7N5X - chain A; structure by X-ray diffraction, 1.60 A resolution.

== Chain A ==
Molecule: Tyrosine-protein kinase BTK
Organism: Homo sapiens
Notes: EC 2.7.10.2
UniProt: Q06187 (BTK_HUMAN), isoform Q06187-2; residues 382-659 here correspond to UniProt positions 416-693 (UniProt number = residue number + 34)
Chain sequence (283 residues; row label = number of the first residue in the row):
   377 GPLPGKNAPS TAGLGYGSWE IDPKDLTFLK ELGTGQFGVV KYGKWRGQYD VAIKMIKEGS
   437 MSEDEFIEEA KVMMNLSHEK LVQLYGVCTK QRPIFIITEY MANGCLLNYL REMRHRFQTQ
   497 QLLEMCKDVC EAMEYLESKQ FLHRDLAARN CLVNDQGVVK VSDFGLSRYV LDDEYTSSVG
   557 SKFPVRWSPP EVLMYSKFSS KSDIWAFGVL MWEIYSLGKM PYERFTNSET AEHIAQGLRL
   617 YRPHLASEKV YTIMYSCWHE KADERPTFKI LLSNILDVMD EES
Unresolved in the structure: 377-388, 555, 659
Sequence notes: expression tag (377-381)
Ligand contacts:
  - 0GW (5-(1-ethoxyisoquinolin-3-yl)-2,4-dihydro-3H-1,2,4-triazol-3-one): Leu408, Gly409, Thr410, Gly411, Val416, Ala428, Lys430, Val458, Thr474, Glu475, Tyr476, Met477, Ala478, Asn479, Gly480, Leu528
  - s-1,2-propanediol (PGO): Trp588, Lys595, Tyr617, Arg618, Pro619, His620

== In short ==
Bound to chain A: s-1,2-propanediol and compound 0GW.
Chain A is Tyrosine-protein kinase BTK (Homo sapiens); the structure, Fragment-Based Discovery of a Novel
Bruton's Tyrosine Kinase Inhibitor, was determined by X-ray diffraction together with 7N5O, 7N5R and 7N5Y from
the same study.
